Entry 9LNW (X-ray diffraction, 2.55 A resolution); this record covers chains F and B of the 6 polymer chains in the assembly.

# Chain F
Protein: Tubulin tyrosine ligase
Organism: Gallus gallus
UniProtKB: A0A8V0Z8P0 (A0A8V0Z8P0_CHICK); aligned to UniProt positions 1-378 over residues 1-378 (the alignment contains insertions or deletions, so no single offset holds)
Sequence (384 residues; numbered 1 to 384; the number before each row is that of its first residue):
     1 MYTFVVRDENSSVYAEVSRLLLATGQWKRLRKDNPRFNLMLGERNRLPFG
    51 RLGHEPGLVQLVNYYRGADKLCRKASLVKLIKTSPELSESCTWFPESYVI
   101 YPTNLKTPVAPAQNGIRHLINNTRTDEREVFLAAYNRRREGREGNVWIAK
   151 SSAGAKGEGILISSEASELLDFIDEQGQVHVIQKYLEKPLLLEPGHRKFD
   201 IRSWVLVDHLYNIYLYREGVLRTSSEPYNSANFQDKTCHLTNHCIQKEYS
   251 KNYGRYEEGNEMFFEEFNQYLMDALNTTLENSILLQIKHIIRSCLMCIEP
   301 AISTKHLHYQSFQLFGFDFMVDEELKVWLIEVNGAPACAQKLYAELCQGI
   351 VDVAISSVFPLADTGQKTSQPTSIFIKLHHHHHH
Not modelled in the structure: 104-124, 138-143, 150-158, 251-254, 363-371, 381-384
Sequence notes: expression tag (379-384)

# Chain B
Protein: Tubulin beta chain
Organism: Sus scrofa
UniProtKB: A0A8D1UIR5 (A0A8D1UIR5_PIG); the author numbering skips numbers that UniProt does not, so the offset changes along the chain: 1-42 = UniProt 1-42; 45-360 = UniProt 43-358; 369-455 = UniProt 359-445
Sequence (445 residues; each row starts with the number of its first residue; note: 10 numbers in that range are skipped by the numbering (no residue carries them; nothing is unmodelled there)):
     1 MREIVHIQAGQCGNQIGAKFWEVISDEHGIDPTGSYHGDSDL
    45 QLERINVYYNEATGNKYVPRAILVDLEPGTMDSVRSGPFGQIFRPDNFVF
    95 GQSGAGNNWAKGHYTEGAELVDSVLDVVRKESESCDCLQGFQLTHSLGGG
   145 TGSGMGTLLISKIREEYPDRIMNTFSVMPSPKVSDTVVEPYNATLSVHQL
   195 VENTDETYCIDNEALYDICFRTLKLTTPTYGDLNHLVSATMSGVTTCLRF
   245 PGQLNADLRKLAVNMVPFPRLHFFMPGFAPLTSRGSQQYRALTVPELTQQ
   295 MFDSKNMMAACDPRHGRYLTVAAIFRGRMSMKEVDEQMLNVQNKNSSYFV
   345 EWIPNNVKTAVCDIPP
   369 RGLKMSATFIGNSTAIQELFKRISEQFTAMFRRKAFLHWYTGEGMDEMEF
   419 TEAESNMNDLVSEYQQYQDATADEQGEFEEEEGEDEA
Not modelled in the structure: 439-455
Residues lining bound ligands:
  - 10'-bromovinblastine (A1EPS): Pro175, Lys176, Val177, Ser178, Asp179, Tyr210, Phe214, Thr220, Thr221, Pro222, Thr223, Tyr224, Leu227
  - GDP (guanosine-5'-diphosphate): Gly10, Gln11, Cys12, Gln15, Ile16, Asp69, Asn101, Ser140, Gly142, Gly143, Gly144, Thr145, Gly146, Ser147, Val171, Pro173, Val177, Ser178, Glu183, Asn206, Leu209, Tyr224, Leu227, Asn228

# Chain F / chain B interface
Contacting residue pairs (10):
  Met1(F) - Lys338(B)
  Leu30(F) - Ser340(B)
  Asn34(F) - Ser340(B)  hydrogen bond
  Arg36(F) - Gln336(B)
  Arg36(F) - Asn337(B)  hydrogen bond
  Arg36(F) - Ser340(B)
  Arg36(F) - Asn349(B)
  Pro56(F) - Leu333(B)
  Pro56(F) - Asn337(B)
  Leu58(F) - Asn337(B)
Also at the interface, not in a pair above, chain F (10 interface residues in all): Lys28, Asp33, Pro35, Gly57
Also at the interface, not in a pair above, chain B (8 interface residues in all): Ser341, Glu345

# Overview
The interface between chain F and chain B involves 10 residues on one side and 8 on the other, with 2 hydrogen
bonds. Polar contacts include Asn34(F)-Ser340(B) and Arg36(F)-Asn337(B). Ligands of chain B: GDP and
10'-bromovinblastine.
Here chain F is Tubulin tyrosine ligase (Gallus gallus) and chain B is Tubulin beta chain (Sus scrofa). Entry
9LNW (Crystal structure of T2R-TTL-YQVB8 Complex) was determined by X-ray diffraction.
